Entry 1N33 (X-ray diffraction, 3.35 A resolution); this record covers chains A and K of the 23 polymer chains in the assembly.

Chain A:
Molecule: 16S ribosomal RNA
Source organism: Thermus thermophilus
Sequence (1522 nucleotides; each row starts with the number of its first residue; note: 42 numbers in that range are skipped by the numbering (no residue carries them; nothing is unmodelled there); a row labelled like 190A-190L holds insertion residues (190A, then the next letters in order); numbering starts at 0):
     0 UUUGUUGGAG AGUUUGAUCC UGGCUCAGGG UGAACGCUGG CGGCGUGCCU AAGACAUGCA
    60 AGUCGUGCGG G
    73 CCGCGGGGUU UU
    88 ACUCCG
    95 UGGUC
   101 AGCGGCGGAC GGGUGAGUAA CGCGUGGGU
  129A G
   130 ACCUACCCGG AAGAGGGGGA CAACCCGGGG AAACUCGGGC UAAUCCCCCA UGUGGACCCG
   190 C
190A-190L CCCUUGGGGUGU
   191 GUCCAAAGGG CUUU
   216 GCCCGCUUCC GGAUGGGCCC GCGUCCCAUC AGCUAGUUGG UGGGGUAAUG GCCCACCAAG
   276 GCGACGACGG GUAGCCGGUC UGAGAGGAUG GCCGGCCACA GGGGCACUGA GACACGGGCC
   336 CCACUCCUAC GGGAGGCAGC AGUUAGGAAU CUUCCGCAAU GGGCGCAAGC CUGACGGAGC
   396 GACGCCGCUU GGAGGAAGAA GCCCUUCGGG GUGUAAACUC CUGAA
   442 CCCGGGACGA AACCCCCGAC GA
   474 GGGGACUGAC GGUACCGGG
   494 GUAAUAGCGC CGGCCAACUC CGUGCCAGCA GCCGCGGUAA UACGGAGGGC GCGAGCGUUA
   554 CCCGGAUUCA CUGGGCGUAA AGGGCGUGUA GGCGGCCUGG GGCGUCCCAU GUGAAAGACC
   614 ACGGCUCAAC CGUGGGGGAG CGUGGGAUAC GCUCAGGCUA GACGGUGGGA GAGGGUGGUG
   674 GAAUUCCCGG AGUAGCGGUG AAAUGCGCAG AUACCGGGAG GAACGCCGAU GGCGAAGGCA
   734 GCCACCUGGU CCACCCGUGA CGCUGAGGCG CGAAAGCGUG GGGAGCAAAC CGGAUUAGAU
   794 ACCCGGGUAG UCCACGCCCU AAACGAUGCG CGCUAGGUCU CUGGGUCU
   848 CCUGGGGGCC GAAGCUAACG CGUUAAGCGC GCCGCCUGGG GAGUACGGCC GCAAGGCUGA
   908 AACUCAAAGG AAUUGACGGG GGCCCGCACA AGCGGUGGAG CAUGUGGUUU AAUUCGAAGC
   968 AACGCGAAGA ACCUUACCAG GCCUUGACAU GCUAGG
 1003A G
  1004 AACCCGGGUG AAAGCCUGGG GUGCCCC
1030A-1030D GCGA
  1031 GGGGAGCCCU AGCACAGGUG CUGCAUGGCC GUCGUCAGCU CGUGCCGUGA GGUGUUGGGU
  1091 UAAGUCCCGC AACGAGCGCA ACCCCCGCCG UUAGUUGCCA GCGGUUCGGC CGGGCACUCU
  1151 AACGGGACUG CCCGCGAAA
  1171 GCGGGAGGAA GGAGGGGACG ACGUCUGGUC AGCAUGGCCC UUACGGCCUG GGCGACACAC
  1231 GUGCUACAAU GCCCACUACA AAGCGAUGCC ACCCGGCAAC GGGGAGCUAA UCGCAAAAAG
  1291 GUGGGCCCAG UUCGGAUUGG GGUCUGCAAC CCGACCCCAU GAAGCCGGAA UCGCUAGUAA
  1351 UCGCGGAUCA G
 1361A C
  1362 CAUGCCGCGG UGAAUACGUU CCCGGGCCUU GUACACACCG CCCGUCACGC CAUGGGAGCG
  1422 GGCUCUACCC GAAGUCGCCG GG
  1446 AGCCUACGGG
  1459 CAGGCGCCGA GGGUAGGGCC CGUGACUGGG GCGAAGUCGU AACAAGGUAG CUGUACCGGA
  1519 AGGUGCGGCU GGAUCACCUC CUUUCU
Unresolved in the structure: 0-4, 1535-1538
Ion coordination: Mg2+ site 1 near G21 (its only coordinating residue here); Mg2+ site 2 near G46 (its only coordinating residue here); Mg2+ site 3 near C48 (its only coordinating residue here); Mg2+ site 4 near A53 (its only coordinating residue here); Mg2+ site 5: C58, A59, U387; Mg2+ site 6: U62, G105; Mg2+ site 7: G69, G70, U98; Mg2+ site 8: G107, G324, A325, G326; Mg2+ site 9: A109, G331; Mg2+ site 10: A116, G117, G289; Mg2+ site 11: C121, G124, U125, G126, G236; Mg2+ site 12: C174, C175; 57 more Mg2+ sites not listed
Small-molecule neighbours: paromomycin (PAR): G1405, U1406, C1407, A1408, C1409, G1489, C1490, G1491, A1492, A1493, G1494, U1495, C1496
From the paper describing this entry:
  - conformationally variable residues (side-chain flip): G530

Chain K:
Name: 30S ribosomal protein S11
Source organism: Thermus thermophilus
Amino-acid sequence (129 residues; row label = number of the first residue in the row):
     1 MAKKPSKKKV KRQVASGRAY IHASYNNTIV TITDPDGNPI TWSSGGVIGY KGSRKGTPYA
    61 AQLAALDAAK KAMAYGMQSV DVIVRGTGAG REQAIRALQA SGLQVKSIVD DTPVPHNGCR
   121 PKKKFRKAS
Unresolved in the structure: 1-10

Interface between chain A and chain K:
Pairs across the interface (68):
  G674(A) with His-116(K), base contact
  A675(A) with Val-114(K), hydrogen bond to the sugar; Pro-115(K), base contact; His-116(K), hydrogen bond to the base
  A676(A) with Pro-113(K), sugar contact; Pro-115(K), sugar contact; Cys-119(K), base contact
  U677(A) with Cys-119(K), hydrogen bond to the base
  G683(A) with Asn-38(K), hydrogen bond to the sugar; Pro-39(K), base contact
  A684(A) with Asn-38(K), hydrogen bond to the sugar; Pro-39(K), hydrogen bond to the sugar
  G685(A) with Pro-39(K), sugar contact; Ile-40(K), sugar contact; Trp-42(K), sugar contact
  U686(A) with Trp-42(K), hydrogen bond to the sugar
  A687(A) with Lys-71(K), salt bridge to the phosphate
  G688(A) with Trp-42(K), sugar contact; Gly-46(K), sugar contact
  C689(A) with Asn-27(K), phosphate contact; Ser-44(K), hydrogen bond to the phosphate; Gly-46(K), hydrogen bond to the phosphate; Lys-55(K), salt bridge to the phosphate
  G690(A) with Asn-27(K), hydrogen bond to the phosphate; Lys-51(K), base contact; Lys-55(K), base contact
  G691(A) with Asn-26(K), hydrogen bond to the phosphate; Gly-52(K), base contact; Lys-55(K), base contact
  U692(A) with Asn-26(K), hydrogen bond to the phosphate; Gly-52(K), base contact; Ser-53(K), hydrogen bond to the base; Lys-124(K), salt bridge to the phosphate
  A694(A) with Ser-53(K), hydrogen bond to the phosphate
  A695(A) with Ser-53(K), hydrogen bond to the phosphate
  A704(A) with Trp-42(K), base contact
  U705(A) with Ile-29(K), base contact
  A706(A) with Ile-29(K), sugar contact; Thr-31(K), hydrogen bond to the sugar; Pro-39(K), base contact
  C707(A) with Tyr-20(K), phosphate contact; Gly-37(K), hydrogen bond to the sugar; Pro-39(K), base contact; Arg-85(K), salt bridge to the phosphate
  C708(A) with Tyr-20(K), phosphate contact; Gly-37(K), sugar contact; Arg-85(K), salt bridge to the phosphate
  G714(A) with Cys-119(K), base contact
  A716(A) with Asn-117(K), hydrogen bond to the sugar; Gly-118(K), base contact
  C717(A) with Asn-117(K), sugar contact
  G718(A) with His-116(K), stacking on the base; Asn-117(K), sugar contact
  G778(A) with Cys-119(K), sugar contact; Arg-120(K), hydrogen bond to the sugar
  C779(A) with Arg-120(K), sugar contact; Lys-122(K), phosphate contact; Lys-123(K), phosphate contact
  A780(A) with Lys-122(K), phosphate contact; Lys-123(K), hydrogen bond to the phosphate
  C796(A) with Lys-123(K), salt bridge to the phosphate; Lys-124(K), hydrogen bond to the phosphate
  C797(A) with Lys-124(K), salt bridge to the phosphate
  G798(A) with Lys-122(K), salt bridge to the phosphate
  G1523(A) with Lys-123(K), salt bridge to the phosphate
  C1524(A) with Arg-120(K), salt bridge to the phosphate
  G1525(A) with Arg-120(K), salt bridge to the phosphate; Arg-126(K), salt bridge to the phosphate
Also at the interface, not in a pair above, chain A (37 interface residues in all): A696, A777, U1522
Also at the interface, not in a pair above, chain K (37 interface residues in all): Arg-12, His-22, Ser-24, Asp-36, Gly-45, Val-47, Pro-121

Overview:
Chain A and chain K each contribute 37 residues to their interface; the contacts include 21 hydrogen bonds, 12
salt bridges and 1 aromatic stacking contact. Polar pairs include A675(A)/His-116(K), U677(A)/Cys-119(K) and
U692(A)/Ser-53(K). Bound to chain A: paromomycin. The Mg2+ site 5 is built by C58(A), A59(A) and U387(A). The
paper reports conformational variability at G530(A).
Here chain A is 16S ribosomal RNA and chain K is 30S ribosomal protein S11, both from Thermus thermophilus.
Entry 1N33 (Structure of the Thermus thermophilus 30S ribosomal subunit bound to codon and near-cognate
transfer rna anticodon ...) was determined by X-ray diffraction, deposited together with 1N32, 1N34 and 1N36.
